3SJT - chain A; structure by X-ray diffraction, 1.60 A resolution.

== Chain A ==
Name: Arginase-1
Source organism: Homo sapiens
Notes: EC 3.5.3.1
UniProt: P05089 (ARGI1_HUMAN); residue numbers follow UniProt; this construct covers 1-322
Sequence (322 residues; row label = number of the first residue in the row):
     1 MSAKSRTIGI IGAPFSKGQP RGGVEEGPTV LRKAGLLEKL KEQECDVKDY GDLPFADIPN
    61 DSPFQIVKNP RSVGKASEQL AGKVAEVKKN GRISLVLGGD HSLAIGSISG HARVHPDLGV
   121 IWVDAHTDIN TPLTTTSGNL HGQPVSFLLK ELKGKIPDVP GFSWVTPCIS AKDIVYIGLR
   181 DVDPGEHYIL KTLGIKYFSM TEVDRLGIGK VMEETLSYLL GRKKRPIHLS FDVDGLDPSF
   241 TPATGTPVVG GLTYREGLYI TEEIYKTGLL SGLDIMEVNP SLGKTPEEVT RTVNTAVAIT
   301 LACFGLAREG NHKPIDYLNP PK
Not modelled in the structure: 1-5, 319-322
Metal / ion sites: Mn2+ site 1: His101, Asp124, Asp128, Asp232 (together with Me-ABH); Mn2+ site 2: Asp124, His126, Asp232, Asp234 (together with Me-ABH)
Ligand contacts: Me-ABH (5AB; [(5S)-5-amino-5-carboxyhexyl](trihydroxy)borate): His101, Asp124, His126, Asp128, Asn130, Thr135, Ser137, Asn139, His141, Gly142, Asp183, Glu186, Asp232, Asp234, Thr246, Glu277
UniProt features mapped onto this chain:
  - binding site (Mn(2+)): His101, Asp124, His126, Asp128, Asp232, Asp234
  - binding site (substrate): His126 to Asn130, Ser137 to Asn139, Asp183, Thr246, Glu277
  - modified residue: Lys17 (N6-succinyllysine), Ser62 (Phosphoserine), Ser72 (Phosphoserine), Lys75 (N6-succinyllysine), Ser163 (Phosphoserine), Ser217 (Phosphoserine)

== In short ==
Bound to chain A: Me-ABH. The Mn2+ site 1 is built by His101, Asp124, Asp128 and Asp232. The Mn2+ site 2 is
built by Asp124, His126, Asp232 and Asp234. UniProt lists 6 Mn2+-binding residues and 11 substrate-binding
residues.
Chain A is Arginase-1 (Homo sapiens); the structure, Crystal structure of human arginase I in complex with the
inhibitor Me-ABH, Resolution 1.60 A, twinned ..., was determined by X-ray diffraction, deposited together with
3SKK, 3SL0, 3SL1, 3GN0 and 3GMZ.
